Entry 5F06 (X-ray diffraction, 1.80 A resolution); this record covers chains A and B.

Chain A (and B):
Name: Glutathione S-transferase family protein
Source organism: Populus trichocarpa
Notes: chain B of this document is another copy of the same molecule, construct and numbering; everything in this record applies to it too
Reference sequence: U5GTL0 (U5GTL0_POPTR); residue numbers follow UniProt; this construct covers 2-217
Chain sequence (216 residues; numbered 2 to 217; the number before each row is that of its first residue):
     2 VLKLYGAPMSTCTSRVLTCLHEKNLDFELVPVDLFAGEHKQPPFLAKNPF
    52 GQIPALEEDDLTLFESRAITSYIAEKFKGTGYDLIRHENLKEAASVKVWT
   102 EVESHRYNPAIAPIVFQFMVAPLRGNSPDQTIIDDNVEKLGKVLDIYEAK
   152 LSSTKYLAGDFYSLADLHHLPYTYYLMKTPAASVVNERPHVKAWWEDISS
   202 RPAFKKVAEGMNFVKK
Disordered / not traced: 215-217
Residues lining bound ligands: glutathione (GSH): S11, T12, C13, R16, L35, H40, K41, Q53, I54, P55, E66, S67, R68, R125

How chain A and chain B interact:
Pairs across the interface (47):
  P50(A) - I147(B)
  F51(A) - V103(B)  hydrophobic
  F51(A) - R107(B)
  F51(A) - I147(B)  hydrophobic
  Q53(A) - R107(B)  hydrogen bond
  D61(A) - K92(B)
  L62(A) - A95(B)  hydrophobic
  L64(A) - A95(B)  hydrophobic
  L64(A) - V99(B)  hydrophobic
  F65(A) - V99(B)  hydrophobic
  F65(A) - W100(B)  hydrophobic
  F65(A) - V103(B)  hydrophobic
  E66(A) - V99(B)
  E66(A) - E102(B)
  E66(A) - H106(B)
  E66(A) - R107(B)  salt bridge
  R68(A) - E102(B)
  R68(A) - H106(B)
  A69(A) - K98(B)
  A69(A) - V99(B)  hydrophobic
  A69(A) - E102(B)
  S72(A) - K98(B)  hydrogen bond
  Y73(A) - A95(B)  hydrophobic
  Y73(A) - K98(B)
  K92(A) - D61(B)  salt bridge
  A95(A) - L64(B)  hydrophobic
  A95(A) - Y73(B)  hydrophobic
  K98(A) - A69(B)
  K98(A) - S72(B)  hydrogen bond
  V99(A) - L64(B)  hydrophobic
  V99(A) - F65(B)  hydrophobic
  V99(A) - E66(B)
  V99(A) - A69(B)  hydrophobic
  W100(A) - F65(B)  hydrophobic
  E102(A) - E66(B)
  E102(A) - R68(B)
  E102(A) - A69(B)
  V103(A) - F51(B)  hydrophobic
  V103(A) - F65(B)  hydrophobic
  S105(A) - H106(B)  hydrogen bond
  H106(A) - R68(B)
  H106(A) - S105(B)  hydrogen bond
  R107(A) - F51(B)
  R107(A) - Q53(B)  hydrogen bond
  R107(A) - E66(B)  salt bridge
  I147(A) - P50(B)
  I147(A) - F51(B)  hydrophobic
Also at the interface, not in a pair above, chain A (27 interface residues in all): K77, N109, V144, Y148
Also at the interface, not in a pair above, chain B (28 interface residues in all): L62, L91, S96, N109, V144, Y148

In short:
27 residues of chain A and 28 residues of chain B are in contact, with 6 hydrogen bonds and 3 salt bridges.
Among the polar pairs are E66(A)-R107(B), K92(A)-D61(B) and Q53(A)-R107(B). Chain A binds glutathione.
Both chains are Glutathione S-transferase family protein (Populus trichocarpa). Entry 5F06 (Crystal structure
of glutathione transferase F7 from Populus trichocarpa) was determined by X-ray diffraction (same publication
as 5EY6, 5F05 and 5F07).
